PDB entry 1WXE | X-ray diffraction, 1.90 A resolution | chain A

Chain A:
Molecule: NH(3)-dependent NAD(+) synthetase
From: Escherichia coli
Notes: EC 6.3.1.5
UniProt: P18843 (NADE_ECOLI); residues 1-275 here = UniProt positions 1-275
Chain sequence (275 residues; numbered 1 to 275; the number before each row is that of its first residue):
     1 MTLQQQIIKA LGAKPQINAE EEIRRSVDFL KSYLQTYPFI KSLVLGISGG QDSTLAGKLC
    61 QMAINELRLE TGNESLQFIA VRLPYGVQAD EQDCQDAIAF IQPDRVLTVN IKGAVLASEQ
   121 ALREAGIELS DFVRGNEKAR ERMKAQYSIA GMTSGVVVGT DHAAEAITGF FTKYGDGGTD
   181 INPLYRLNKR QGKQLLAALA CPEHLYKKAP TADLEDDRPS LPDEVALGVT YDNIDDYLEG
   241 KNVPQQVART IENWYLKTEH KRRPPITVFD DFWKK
Not modelled in the structure: 1, 208-223
Ion coordination: Mg2+: Asp52, Glu165
Small-molecule neighbours:
  - adenosine monophosphate (AMP), molecule 1: Tyr33, Tyr37, Phe39, Tyr147, Ala150, Gly151, Gly155, Val156, Val157, Asp180
  - adenosine monophosphate (AMP), molecule 2: Leu45, Gly46, Ile47, Ser48, Asp52, Ser53, Val81, Arg82, Leu83, Pro84, Gln88, Arg142, Thr160, Asp176
Swiss-Prot annotation at these positions:
  - binding site (deamido-NAD(+)): Tyr33, Asn136, Arg140, Lys173, Asp180, His260, Lys261
  - binding site (ATP): Gly46 to Ser53, Arg82, Gln88, Thr160, Lys189, Thr211
  - binding site (Mg(2+)): Asp52, Glu165
From the paper describing this entry:
  - contacts within the chain: Glu22-Arg186 (salt bridge), Ser26-Arg186 (hydrogen bond), Pro183-Arg186, Leu184-Arg186
  - binding site for adenosine monophosphate: Gly46, Ile47, Ser48, Arg82, Gln88, Arg142, Thr160
  - conformationally variable residues (order/disorder transition, side-chain flip): Arg82, Gln88 to Asp90
  - Mg2+ coordination: Glu165

Summary:
Bound to chain A: adenosine monophosphate. Asp52 and Glu165 coordinate Mg2+. From UniProt: 7
deamido-NAD+-binding residues, 13 ATP-binding residues and Mg2+-binding residues Asp52 and Glu165. From the
paper: a binding site for adenosine monophosphate at Gly46, Ile47 and Ser48 among others; Mg2+ coordination by
Glu165.
Chain A is NH(3)-dependent NAD(+) synthetase (Escherichia coli); the structure, E.coli NAD Synthetase, AMP,
was determined by X-ray diffraction together with 1WXF, 1WXG and 1WXH from the same study.
